PDB entry 3M5J | X-ray diffraction, 2.60 A resolution | chains C and F of the 6 polymer chains in the assembly

Chain C:
Molecule: Hemagglutinin
Source organism: Influenza A virus
Notes: fragment: Hemagglutinin HA1
Reference sequence: B7NY59 (B7NY59_9INFA); the construct lacks a stretch of the UniProt sequence and is renumbered around it, so the offset changes along the chain: 10-142 = UniProt 14-146; 144-158 = UniProt 147-161; 159-220 = UniProt 164-225; 229-261 = UniProt 226-258; 2 more segments
Chain sequence (317 residues; row label = number of the first residue in the row; note: 10 numbers in that range are skipped by the numbering (no residue carries them; nothing is unmodelled there); a row labelled like 158A-158B holds insertion residues (158A, then the next letters in order)):
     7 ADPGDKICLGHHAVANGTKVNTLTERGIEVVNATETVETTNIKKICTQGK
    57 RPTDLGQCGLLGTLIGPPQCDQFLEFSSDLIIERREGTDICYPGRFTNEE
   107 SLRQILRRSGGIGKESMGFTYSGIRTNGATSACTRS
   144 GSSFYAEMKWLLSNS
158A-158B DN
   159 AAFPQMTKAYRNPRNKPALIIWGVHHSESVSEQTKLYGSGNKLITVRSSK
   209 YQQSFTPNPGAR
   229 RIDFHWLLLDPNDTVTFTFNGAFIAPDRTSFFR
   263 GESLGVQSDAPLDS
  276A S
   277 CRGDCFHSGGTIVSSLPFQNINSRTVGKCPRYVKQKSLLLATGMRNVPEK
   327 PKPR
Unresolved in the structure: 7-9, 326-330
Sequence notes: expression tag (7-9)
Modified / non-standard residues: Asn-38 (glycosylation site)
Disulfides: Cys-52/Cys-277, Cys-64/Cys-76, Cys-97/Cys-139, Cys-281/Cys-305
Ligand contacts: N-acetylglucosamine (NAG; 2-acetamido-2-deoxy-beta-D-glucopyranose): Asn-38, Ala-39, Thr-40
What the authors report for this chain:
  - binding site for beta-D-galactopyranose: Ser-137

Chain F:
Molecule: Hemagglutinin
Source organism: Influenza A virus
Notes: fragment: Hemagglutinin HA2
Reference sequence: B7NYS1 (B7NYS1_9INFA); residues 1-178 here correspond to UniProt positions 332-509 (UniProt number = residue number + 331)
Chain sequence (182 residues; each row starts with the number of its first residue):
     1 GLFGAIAGFIENGWEGLINGWYGFRHQNAQGEGTAADYKSTQSAIDQITG
    51 KLNRLIGKTNQQFELIDNEFNEIEQQIGNVINWTRDAMTEIWSYNAELLV
   101 AMENQHTIDLADSEMSKLYERVKKQLRENAEEDGTGCFEIFHKCDDQCME
   151 SIRNNTYDHTQYRTESLQNRIQIDSGRLVPRG
Unresolved in the structure: 172-182
Sequence notes: expression tag (179-182)
Disulfides: Cys-144/Cys-148
Glycans and other covalent adducts: N-acetylglucosamine (NAG) linked to Asn-82

Interface between chain C and chain F:
Residue-residue contacts (11):
  Asn-104(C) / Glu-74(F)
  Glu-106(C) / Gln-76(F)
  Ser-107(C) / Glu-74(F)
  Ser-107(C) / Gln-75(F)
  Ser-107(C) / Gln-76(F)  hydrogen bond (side chain-backbone)
  Gln-110(C) / Gln-75(F)
  Gln-110(C) / Gln-76(F)  hydrogen bond
  Gln-110(C) / Asn-79(F)  hydrogen bond
  Ile-111(C) / Gln-75(F)
  Arg-114(C) / Asn-79(F)  hydrogen bond
  Arg-307(C) / Glu-90(F)  salt bridge
Interface residues without a listed pair, chain C (8 interface residues in all): Trp-234
Interface residues without a listed pair, chain F (6 interface residues in all): Tyr-94

Summary:
The interface between chain C and chain F involves 8 residues on one side and 6 on the other, with 4 hydrogen
bonds and 1 salt bridge. Polar contacts include Arg-307(C)/Glu-90(F), Ser-107(C)/Gln-76(F) and
Gln-110(C)/Gln-76(F). Bound to chain C: N-acetylglucosamine. N-acetylglucosamine is covalently linked to
Asn-82(F). The paper reports a binding site for beta-D-galactopyranose at Ser-137(C).
Chain C is Hemagglutinin and chain F is Hemagglutinin, both from Influenza A virus; the structure, Crystal
structure of a H7 influenza virus hemagglutinin complexed with LSTb, was determined by X-ray diffraction (same
publication as 3M5G, 3M5H and 3M5I).
